PDB entry 8XWQ | electron microscopy, 4.60 A resolution (low resolution: residue-level contacts below are approximate; hydrogen-bond / salt-bridge calls are withheld) | chains R and A of the 6 polymer chains in the assembly

# Chain R
Molecule: Endothelin receptor type B
Organism: Homo sapiens
UniProtKB: P24530 (EDNRB_HUMAN); numbering as in UniProt (aligned over 66-407)
Amino-acid sequence (346 residues; row label = number of the first residue in the row):
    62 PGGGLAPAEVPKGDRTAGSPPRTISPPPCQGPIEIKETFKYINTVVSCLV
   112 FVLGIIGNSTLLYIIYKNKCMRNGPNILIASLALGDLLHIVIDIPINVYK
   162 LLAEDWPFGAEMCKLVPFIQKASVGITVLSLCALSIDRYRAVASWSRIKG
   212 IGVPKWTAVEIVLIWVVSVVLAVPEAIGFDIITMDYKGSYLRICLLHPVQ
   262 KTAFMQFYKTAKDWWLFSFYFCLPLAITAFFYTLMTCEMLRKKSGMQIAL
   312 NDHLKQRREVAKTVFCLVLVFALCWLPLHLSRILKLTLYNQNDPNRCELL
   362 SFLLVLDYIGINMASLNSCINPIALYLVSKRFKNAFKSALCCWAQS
Unresolved in the structure: 62-87, 302-311, 400-407
Construct notes: expression tag (62-65); conflict Tyr124 (Arg in P24530), Ala396 (Cys in P24530), Ala400 (Cys in P24530), Ala405 (Cys in P24530)
Cystine bridges: Cys90-Cys358, Cys174-Cys255
Curated features (UniProtKB/Swiss-Prot):
  - modified residue: Ser305 (Phosphoserine)
  - lipidation (S-palmitoyl cysteine): Cys402, Cys403
Reported in the primary citation:
  - mutagenesis - R199A, Y293F, N382A: abolished signaling with Endothelin-1
  - mutagenesis - L386A, L386I, L386N, L386V, L386Y: decreased signaling with Endothelin-1
  - mutagenesis - N134A, H314A, R318A, V389A, K391A: unchanged signaling with Guanine nucleotide-binding protein G(i) subunit alpha-1 (chain A)

# Chain A
Molecule: Guanine nucleotide-binding protein G(i) subunit alpha-1
Organism: Homo sapiens
UniProtKB: P63096 (GNAI1_HUMAN); residues 1-354 here = UniProt positions 1-354
Amino-acid sequence (354 residues; numbered 1 to 354; the number before each row is that of its first residue):
     1 MGCTLSAEDKAAVERSKMIDRNLREDGEKAAREVKLLLLGAGESGKSTIV
    51 KQMKIIHEAGYSEEECKQYKAVVYSNTIQSIIAIIRAMGRLKIDFGDSAR
   101 ADDARQLFVLAGAAEEGFMTAELAGVIKRLWKDSGVQACFNRSREYQLND
   151 SAAYYLNDLDRIAQPNYIPTQQDVLRTRVKTTGIVETHFTFKDLHFKMFD
   201 VGGQRSERKKWIHCFEGVTAIIFCVALSDYDLVLAEDEEMNRMHESMKLF
   251 DSICNNKWFTDTSIILFLNKKDLFEEKIKKSPLTICYPEYAGSNTYEEAA
   301 AYIQCQFEDLNKRKDTKEIYTHFTCATDTKNVQFVFDAVTDVIIKNNLKD
   351 CGLF
Unresolved in the structure: 1-3, 56-181, 234-240
Curated features (UniProtKB/Swiss-Prot):
  - region: Lys35 to Thr48 (G1 motif), Asp173 to Thr181 (G2 motif), Phe196 to Arg205 (G3 motif), Ile265 to Asp272 (G4 motif), Thr324 to Thr329 (G5 motif)
  - binding site (GTP): Glu43 to Thr48, Ser151, Leu175 to Thr181, Asp200 to Gln204, Asn269 to Asp272, Ala326
  - binding site (Mg(2+)): Ser47, Thr181
  - modified residue: Arg178 (ADP-ribosylarginine), Gln204 (Deamidated glutamine), Cys351 (ADP-ribosylcysteine)
  - lipidation: Gly2 (N-myristoyl glycine), Cys3 (S-palmitoyl cysteine)
Reported in the primary citation:
  - mutagenesis - K345A: decreased signaling with Endothelin receptor type B (chain R)
  - mutagenesis - D341A, D350A: unchanged signaling with Endothelin receptor type B (chain R)

# Interface between chain R and chain A
Pairs across the interface (30):
  Met132(R) - Asp350(A)
  Arg199(R) - Cys351(A)
  Arg199(R) - Leu353(A)
  Ala202(R) - Asn347(A)
  Ala202(R) - Cys351(A)
  Trp206(R) - Lys192(A)
  Trp206(R) - Thr340(A)
  Ser207(R) - Arg32(A)
  Arg208(R) - Arg32(A)
  Arg208(R) - Asn347(A)
  Ile209(R) - Ala31(A)
  Ile209(R) - Ile343(A)
  Ile209(R) - Asn347(A)
  Lys210(R) - Ala31(A)
  Lys210(R) - Asn346(A)
  Met300(R) - Leu348(A)
  His314(R) - Glu318(A)
  His314(R) - Tyr320(A)
  His314(R) - Asp341(A)
  His314(R) - Lys345(A)
  Gln317(R) - Phe354(A)
  Arg318(R) - Lys345(A)
  Val321(R) - Leu353(A)
  Val325(R) - Leu353(A)
  Val389(R) - Gly352(A)
  Val389(R) - Leu353(A)
  Val389(R) - Phe354(A)
  Ser390(R) - Gly352(A)
  Ser390(R) - Leu353(A)
  Ser390(R) - Phe354(A)
Interface residues without a listed pair, chain R (22 interface residues in all): Asn134, Pro136, Val203, Met296, Asp313, Lys391
Interface residues without a listed pair, chain A (21 interface residues in all): Glu33, Asp315, Phe336, Ile344
From the paper, about this interface:
  - pairs named by the authors: Cys351(A)-Arg199(R), Phe354(A)-Ser390(R)
  - hot spots on chain R (mutagenesis) - M296A, M300A, V325A, S390A: decreased signaling with Guanine nucleotide-binding protein G(i) subunit alpha-1 (chain A)
  - hot spots on chain A (mutagenesis) - G352A, L353A: decreased signaling with Endothelin receptor type B (chain R)

# Overview
The interface between chain R and chain A involves 22 residues on one side and 21 on the other. The paper
describes contacts between Cys351(A) and Arg199(R) and Phe354(A) and Ser390(R). From the paper: L386A, L386I
and L386N of chain R, among others, reduce signaling with Endothelin-1; M296A, M300A and V325A of chain R,
among others, reduce signaling with Guanine nucleotide-binding protein G(i) subunit alpha-1 (chain A); 22
substitutions were tested in all.
Here chain R is Endothelin receptor type B and chain A is Guanine nucleotide-binding protein G(i) subunit
alpha-1, both from Homo sapiens. Entry 8XWQ (Cryo-EM structure of ET-1 bound ETBR-DNGI complex) was determined
by electron microscopy, deposited together with 8XWP and 8ZRT.
